PDB entry 5FM1 | electron microscopy, 8.00 A resolution (low resolution: residue-level contacts below are approximate; hydrogen-bond / salt-bridge calls are withheld) | chains A and B of the 6 polymer chains in the assembly

[Chain A]
Protein: Spindle pole body component SPC97
From: Saccharomyces cerevisiae
Reference sequence: P38863 (SPC97_YEAST); numbering as in UniProt (aligned over 1-823)
Sequence (823 residues; each row starts with the number of its first residue):
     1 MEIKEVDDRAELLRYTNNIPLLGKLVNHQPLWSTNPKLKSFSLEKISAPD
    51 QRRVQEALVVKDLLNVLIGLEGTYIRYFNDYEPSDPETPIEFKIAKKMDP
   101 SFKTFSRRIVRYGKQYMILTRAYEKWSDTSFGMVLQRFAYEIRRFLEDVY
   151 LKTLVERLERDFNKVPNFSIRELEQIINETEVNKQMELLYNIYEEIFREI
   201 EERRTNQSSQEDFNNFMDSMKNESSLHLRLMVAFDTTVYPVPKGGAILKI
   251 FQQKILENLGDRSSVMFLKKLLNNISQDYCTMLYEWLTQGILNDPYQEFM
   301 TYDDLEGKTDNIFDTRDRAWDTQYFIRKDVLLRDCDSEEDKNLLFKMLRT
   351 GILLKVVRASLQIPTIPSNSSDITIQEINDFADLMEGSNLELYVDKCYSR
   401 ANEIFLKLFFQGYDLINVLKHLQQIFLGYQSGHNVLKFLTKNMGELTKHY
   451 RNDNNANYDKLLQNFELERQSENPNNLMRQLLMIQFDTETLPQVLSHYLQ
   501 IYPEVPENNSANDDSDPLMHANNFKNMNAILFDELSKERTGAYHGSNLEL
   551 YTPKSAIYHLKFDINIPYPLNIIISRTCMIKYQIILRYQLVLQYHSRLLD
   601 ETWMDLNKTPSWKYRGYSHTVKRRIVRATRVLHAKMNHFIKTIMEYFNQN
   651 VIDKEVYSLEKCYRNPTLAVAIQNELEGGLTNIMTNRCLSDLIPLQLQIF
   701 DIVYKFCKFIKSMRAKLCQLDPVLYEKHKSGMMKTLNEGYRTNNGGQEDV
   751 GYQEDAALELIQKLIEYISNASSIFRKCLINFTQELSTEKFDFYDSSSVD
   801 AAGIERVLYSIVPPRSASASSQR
Not modelled in the structure: 1-54, 81-89, 206-242, 305-319, 491-553, 615-622, 715-753, 801-823

[Chain B]
Protein: Spindle pole body component SPC98
From: Saccharomyces cerevisiae
Reference sequence: P53540 (SPC98_YEAST); numbering as in UniProt (aligned over 1-846)
Sequence (846 residues; numbered 1 to 846; the number before each row is that of its first residue):
     1 MELEPTLFGIIEALAPQLLSQSHLQTFVSDVVNLLRSSTKSATQLGPLID
    51 FYKLQSLDSPETTIMWHKIEKFLDALFGIQNTDDMVKYLSVFQSLLPSNY
   101 RAKIVQKSSGLNMENLANHEHLLSPVRAPSIYTEASFENMDRFSERRSMV
   151 SSPNRYVPSSTYSSVTLRQLSNPYYVNTIPEEDILKYVSYTLLATTSALF
   201 PFDHEQIQIPSKIPNFESGLLHLIFEAGLLYQSLGYKVEKFRMLNISPMK
   251 KALIIEISEELQNYTAFVNNLVSSGTVVSLKSLYREIYENIIRLRIYCRF
   301 TEHLEELSGDTFLIELNIFKSHGDLTIRKIATNLFNSMISLYYEYLMNWL
   351 TKGLLRATYGEFFIAENTDTNGTDDDFIYHIPIEFNQERVPAFIPKELAY
   401 KIFMIGKSYIFLEKYCKEVQWTNEFSKKYHVLYQSNSYRGISTNFFEIIN
   451 DQYSEIVNHTNQILNQKFHYRDVVFALKNILLMGKSDFMDALIEKANDIL
   501 ATPSDSLPNYKLTRVLQEAVQLSSLRHLMNSPRNSSVINGLDARVLDLGH
   551 GSVGWDVFTLDYILYPPLSLVLNVNRPFGRKEYLRIFNFLWRFKKNNYFY
   601 QKEMLKSNDIIRSFKKIRGYNPLIRDIINKLSRISILRTQFQQFNSKMES
   651 YYLNCIIEENFKEMTRKLQRTENKSQNQFDLIRLNNGTIELNGILTPKAE
   701 VLTKSSSSKPQKHAIEKTLNIDELESVHNTFLTNILSHKLFATNTSEISV
   751 GDYSGQPYPTSLVLLLNSVYEFVKVYCNLNDIGYEIFIKMNLNDHEASNG
   801 LLGKFNTNLKEIVSQYKNFKDRLYIFRADLKNDGDEELFLLSKSLR
Not modelled in the structure: 1-179, 368-378, 613-627, 672-718, 744-755, 781-797
UniProt features mapped onto this chain:
  - modified residue (Phosphoserine): Ser124, Ser136

[Chain A / chain B interface]
Residue-residue contacts (51; chain A residue first):
  Asn65(A) - Phe216(B)
  Val66(A) - Phe216(B)
  Leu67(A) - Lys281(B)
  Ile68(A) - Leu220(B)
  Ile68(A) - Lys281(B)
  Gly69(A) - Phe216(B)
  Gly69(A) - Lys281(B)
  Glu71(A) - Gly219(B)
  Glu71(A) - Leu223(B)
  Gly72(A) - Asn215(B)
  Gly72(A) - Gly219(B)
  Thr73(A) - Ile209(B)
  Thr73(A) - Pro210(B)
  Thr73(A) - Ser211(B)
  Thr73(A) - Ile213(B)
  Thr73(A) - Pro214(B)
  Thr73(A) - Asn215(B)
  Thr73(A) - Ser218(B)
  Tyr74(A) - Asn215(B)
  Ile75(A) - Asn215(B)
  Tyr123(A) - Tyr288(B)
  Ser127(A) - Arg295(B)
  Ser127(A) - Arg299(B)
  Asp128(A) - Arg295(B)
  Asp128(A) - Arg299(B)
  Thr129(A) - Arg299(B)
  Ser130(A) - His322(B)
  Met133(A) - Ser321(B)
  Met133(A) - Gly323(B)
  Met133(A) - Arg328(B)
  Gln136(A) - His322(B)
  Gln136(A) - Gly323(B)
  Gln136(A) - Asp324(B)
  Gln136(A) - Ile327(B)
  Arg137(A) - Gly323(B)
  Arg137(A) - Asp324(B)
  Arg137(A) - Arg328(B)
  Tyr140(A) - Glu289(B)
  Tyr140(A) - Ile292(B)
  Arg143(A) - Tyr284(B)
  Arg143(A) - Tyr288(B)
  Tyr150(A) - Lys281(B)
  Leu151(A) - Arg285(B)
  Lys152(A) - Arg285(B)
  Leu154(A) - Lys281(B)
  Val155(A) - Ser282(B)
  Pro295(A) - Ser321(B)
  Tyr296(A) - His322(B)
  Arg358(A) - Thr443(B)
  Gln362(A) - Glu447(B)
  Gln362(A) - Asn450(B)
Interface residues without a listed pair, chain A (33 interface residues in all): Asp62, Glu147, Asn274, Glu298
Interface residues without a listed pair, chain B (33 interface residues in all): His222, Ser279, Leu325, Thr326

[Overview]
Chain A and chain B each contribute 33 residues to their interface.
Here chain A is Spindle pole body component SPC97 and chain B is Spindle pole body component SPC98, both from
Saccharomyces cerevisiae. Entry 5FM1 (Structure of gamma-tubulin small complex based on a cryo-EM map,
chemical cross-links, and a remotely related ...) was determined by electron microscopy, deposited together
with 5FLZ.
